Entry 6X62 (electron microscopy, 3.50 A resolution); this record covers chains Ed and R of the 117 polymer chains in the assembly.

[Chain Ed]
Molecule: DotD
Source organism: Legionella pneumophila
UniProt: O52183 (O52183_LEGPN); residues 1-163 here = UniProt positions 1-163
Chain sequence (163 residues; each row starts with the number of its first residue):
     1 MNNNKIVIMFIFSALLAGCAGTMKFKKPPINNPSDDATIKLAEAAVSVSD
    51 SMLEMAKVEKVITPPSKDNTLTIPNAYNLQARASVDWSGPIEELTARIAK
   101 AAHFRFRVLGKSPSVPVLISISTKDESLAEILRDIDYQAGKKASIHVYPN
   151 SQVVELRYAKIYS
Disordered / not traced: 1-23, 162-163

[Chain R]
Molecule: Type IV secretion system unknown protein fragment
Source organism: Legionella pneumophila
Chain sequence (579 residues; numbered -329 to 249; the number before each row is that of its first residue; numbers below 1 keep their minus sign (Ala-329 is residue -329)):
  -329 AAAAAAAAAAAAAAAAAAAAAAAAAAAAAAAAAAAAAAAAAAAAAAAAAA
  -279 AAAAAAAAAAAAAAAAAAAAAAAAAAAAAAAAAAAAAAAAAAAAAAAAAA
  -229 AAAAAAAAAAAAAAAAAAAAAAAAAAAAAAAAAAAAAAAAAAAAAAAAAA
  -179 AAAAAAAAAAAAAAAAAAAAAAAAAAAAAAAAAAAAAAAAAAAAAAAAAA
  -129 AAAAAAAAAAAAAAAAAAAAAAAAAAAAAAAAAAAAAAAAAAAAAAAAAA
   -79 AAAAAAAAAAAAAAAAAAAAAAAAAAAAAAAAAAAAAAAAAAAAAAAAAA
   -29 AAAAAAAAAAAAAAAAAAAAAAAAAAAAAAMRNLMRCLIMIKSLIKGVDM
    21 SRKLAKTRILGYGLMICFLAGCFHPPYNNFQPDRRAVKRVGVDTGIGAVA
    71 GAIASGTASGTLIGAAAGGTVGLVASIYRDSKRKIIRDLQKQDIQYVEYG
   121 DTRTLIIPTDKYFMFSSPRLNEICYPGLNNVIRLLNFYPQSTIYVAGFTD
   171 NVGSRSHKRKLSQAQAETMMTFLWANGIAAKRLKAEGYGDKNAISDNAII
   221 HGSAQNRRIEIQWFTSPAQPPQPQMAYVK
Disordered / not traced: -329 to 98, 235-249

[Interface between chain Ed and chain R]
Pairs across the interface - 22 pairs, chain Ed then chain R:
  Lys24(Ed) - Gln110(R)  hydrogen bond (backbone-side chain)
  Phe25(Ed) - Gln110(R)
  Lys26(Ed) - Gln110(R)  hydrogen bond (side chain-backbone)
  Lys26(Ed) - Lys111(R)
  Lys26(Ed) - Asp113(R)
  Lys26(Ed) - Gln115(R)  hydrogen bond (backbone-side chain)
  Lys27(Ed) - Gln115(R)
  Lys27(Ed) - Gln225(R)
  Pro28(Ed) - Asp113(R)
  Pro28(Ed) - Gln115(R)
  Pro28(Ed) - Ile126(R)  hydrophobic
  Pro28(Ed) - Pro128(R)
  Pro29(Ed) - Ala224(R)
  Pro29(Ed) - Gln225(R)
  Ile30(Ed) - Asp113(R)  hydrogen bond (backbone-side chain)
  Ile30(Ed) - Lys131(R)
  Asn31(Ed) - Lys131(R)
  Ile39(Ed) - Ile220(R)  hydrophobic
  Val46(Ed) - Asn171(R)
  Val46(Ed) - Val172(R)  hydrophobic
  Leu53(Ed) - Gly173(R)
  Leu53(Ed) - Ser174(R)
Other interface residues (no listed pair), chain Ed (12 interface residues in all): Lys124
Other interface residues (no listed pair), chain R (17 interface residues in all): Asp130, Arg139, His221

[Summary]
The interface between chain Ed and chain R involves 12 residues on one side and 17 on the other, with 4
hydrogen bonds. Polar pairs include Lys24(Ed)-Gln110(R), Lys26(Ed)-Gln110(R) and Lys26(Ed)-Gln115(R).
Here chain Ed is DotD and chain R is Type IV secretion system unknown protein fragment, both from Legionella
pneumophila. Entry 6X62 (Legionella pneumophila Dot T4SS OMC) was determined by electron microscopy (same
publication as 6X66, 6X64 and 6X65).
